Entry 4F13 (X-ray diffraction, 2.21 A resolution); this record covers chain A.

[Chain A]
Protein: Alginate lyase
Notes: EC 4.2.2.3
UniProt: Q9KWU1 (Q9KWU1_SPHSX); residues 6-356 here correspond to UniProt positions 54-404 (UniProt number = residue number + 48)
Amino-acid sequence (353 residues; numbered 4 to 356; the number before each row is that of its first residue):
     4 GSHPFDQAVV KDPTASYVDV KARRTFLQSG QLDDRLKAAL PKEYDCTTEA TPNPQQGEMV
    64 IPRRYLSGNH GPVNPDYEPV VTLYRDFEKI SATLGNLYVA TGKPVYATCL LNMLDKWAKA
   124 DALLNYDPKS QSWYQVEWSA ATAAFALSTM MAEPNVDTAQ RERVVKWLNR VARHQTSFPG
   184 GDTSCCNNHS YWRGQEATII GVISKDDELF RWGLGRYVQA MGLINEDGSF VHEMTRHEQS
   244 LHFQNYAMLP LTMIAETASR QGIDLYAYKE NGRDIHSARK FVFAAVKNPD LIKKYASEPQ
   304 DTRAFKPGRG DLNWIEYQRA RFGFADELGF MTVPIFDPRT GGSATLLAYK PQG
Not modelled in the structure: 4
Disulfides: C49-C112, C188-C189
Construct notes: expression tag (4-5); engineered mutation F246 (Tyr294 in Q9KWU1); conflict A347 (Gly395 in Q9KWU1)
Reported in the primary citation:
  - conformationally variable residues (loop rearrangement): I64 to T85
  - binding site for beta-D-mannopyranuronic acid: Q134, N191, H192, R239, H245
  - binding site for 4-deoxy-erythro-hex-4-enuronic acid: G313
  - catalytic residues: H192
  - catalytic residues: Y68, N191, R239 (proposed by the authors, not directly observed)
  - mutagenesis - G60A, M62P, R67A, Y68F, Y80F: decreased catalytic activity

[Overview]
The paper reports catalytic residues H192, Y68 and N191 among others; G60A, M62P and R67A, among others,
reduce catalytic activity; 5 substitutions were tested in all.
Chain A is Alginate lyase; the structure, Alginate lyase A1-III Y246F complexed with tetrasaccharide, was
determined by X-ray diffraction together with 4F10 and 4E1Y from the same study.
